PDB entry 2NVZ | X-ray diffraction, 4.30 A resolution (low resolution: residue-level contacts below are approximate; hydrogen-bond / salt-bridge calls are withheld) | chains B and C of the 13 polymer chains in the assembly

[Chain B]
Protein: DNA-directed RNA polymerase II 140 kDa polypeptide
From: Saccharomyces cerevisiae
Notes: EC 2.7.7.6
Reference sequence: P08518 (RPB2_YEAST); residues 1-1224 here = UniProt positions 1-1224
Chain sequence (1224 residues; each row starts with the number of its first residue):
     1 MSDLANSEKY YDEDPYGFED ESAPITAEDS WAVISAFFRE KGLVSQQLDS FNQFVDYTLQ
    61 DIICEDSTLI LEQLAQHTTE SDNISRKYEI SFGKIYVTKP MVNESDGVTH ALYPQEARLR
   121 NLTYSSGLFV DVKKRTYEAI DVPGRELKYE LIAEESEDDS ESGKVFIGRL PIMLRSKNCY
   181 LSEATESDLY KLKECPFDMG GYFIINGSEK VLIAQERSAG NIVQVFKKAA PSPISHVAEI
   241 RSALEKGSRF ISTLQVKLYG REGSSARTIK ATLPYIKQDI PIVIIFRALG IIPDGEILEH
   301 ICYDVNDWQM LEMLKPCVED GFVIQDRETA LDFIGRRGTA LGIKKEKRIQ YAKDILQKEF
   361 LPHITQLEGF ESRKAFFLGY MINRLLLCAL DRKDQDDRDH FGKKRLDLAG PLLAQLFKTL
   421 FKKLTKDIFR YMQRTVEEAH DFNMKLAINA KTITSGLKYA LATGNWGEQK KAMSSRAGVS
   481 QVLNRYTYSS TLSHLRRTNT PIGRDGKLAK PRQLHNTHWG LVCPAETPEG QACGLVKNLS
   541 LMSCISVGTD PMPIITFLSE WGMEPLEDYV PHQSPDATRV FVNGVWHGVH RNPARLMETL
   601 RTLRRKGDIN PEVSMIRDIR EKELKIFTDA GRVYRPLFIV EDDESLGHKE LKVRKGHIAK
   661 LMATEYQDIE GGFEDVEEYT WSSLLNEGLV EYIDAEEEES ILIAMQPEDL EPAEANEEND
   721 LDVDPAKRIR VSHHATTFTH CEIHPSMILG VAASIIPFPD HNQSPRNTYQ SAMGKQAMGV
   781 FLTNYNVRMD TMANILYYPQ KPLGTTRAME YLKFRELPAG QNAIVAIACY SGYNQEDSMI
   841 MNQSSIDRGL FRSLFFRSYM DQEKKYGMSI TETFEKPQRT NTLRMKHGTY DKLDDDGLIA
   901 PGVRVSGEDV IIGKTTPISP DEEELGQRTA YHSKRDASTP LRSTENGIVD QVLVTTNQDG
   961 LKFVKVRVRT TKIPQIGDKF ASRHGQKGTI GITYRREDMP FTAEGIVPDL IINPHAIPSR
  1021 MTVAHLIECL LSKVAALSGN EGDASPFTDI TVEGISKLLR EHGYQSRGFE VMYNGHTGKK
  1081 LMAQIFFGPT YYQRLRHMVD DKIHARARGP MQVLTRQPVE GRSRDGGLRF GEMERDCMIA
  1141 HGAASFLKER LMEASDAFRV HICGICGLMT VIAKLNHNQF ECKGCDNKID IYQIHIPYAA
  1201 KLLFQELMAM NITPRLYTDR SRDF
Unresolved in the structure: 1-19, 71-89, 133-163, 249-250, 336-344, 438-445, 503-508, 669-677, 715-721, 733-734, 920-934, 1224
Metal / ion sites: Mg2+: D837 (together with UTP) (shared with 2 residues of chain A); Zn2+: C1166, C1182, C1185
Ligand contacts: UTP (uridine 5'-triphosphate): R766, Y769, D837, G985, K987, R1020
Reported in the primary citation:
  - Mg2+ coordination: D837

[Chain C]
Protein: DNA-directed RNA polymerase II 45 kDa polypeptide
From: Saccharomyces cerevisiae
Notes: EC 2.7.7.6
Reference sequence: P16370 (RPB3_YEAST); residues 1-318 here = UniProt positions 1-318
Chain sequence (318 residues; row label = number of the first residue in the row):
     1 MSEEGPQVKI REASKDNVDF ILSNVDLAMA NSLRRVMIAE IPTLAIDSVE VETNTTVLAD
    61 EFIAHRLGLI PLQSMDIEQL EYSRDCFCED HCDKCSVVLT LQAFGESEST TNVYSKDLVI
   121 VSNLMGRNIG HPIIQDKEGN GVLICKLRKG QELKLTCVAK KGIAKEHAKW GPAAAIEFEY
   181 DPWNKLKHTD YWYEQDSAKE WPQSKNCEYE DPPNEGDPFD YKAQADTFYM NVESVGSIPV
   241 DQVVVRGIDT LQKKVASILL ALTQMDQDKV NFASGDNNTA SNMLGSNEDV MMTGAEQDPY
   301 SNASQMGNTG SGGYDNAW
Unresolved in the structure: 1-2, 269-318
Metal / ion sites: Zn2+: C86, C88, C92, C95
Curated features (UniProtKB/Swiss-Prot):
  - binding site (Zn(2+)): C86, C88, C92, C95
  - modified residue: S2 (N-acetylserine)
  - natural variant: A30 (A30D: In mutant RPB3-1)
  - mutagenesis: K9 (K9E: Transcript termination readthrough)

[How chain B and chain C interact]
Pairs across the interface (72):
  N786(B) - V57(C)
  Y797(B) - E61(C)
  Y797(B) - F62(C)
  Y798(B) - F62(C)
  Y798(B) - H65(C)
  Y798(B) - R66(C)
  S844(B) - A168(C)
  D847(B) - H65(C)
  D847(B) - H167(C)
  D847(B) - A168(C)
  R848(B) - H65(C)
  R848(B) - L69(C)
  R852(B) - H65(C)
  R852(B) - H167(C)
  R969(B) - D60(C)
  R969(B) - E61(C)
  T971(B) - E61(C)
  R995(B) - K165(C)
  R996(B) - R34(C)
  R996(B) - I38(C)
  R996(B) - A173(C)
  R996(B) - A174(C)
  R996(B) - A175(C)
  E997(B) - R34(C)
  E997(B) - R35(C)
  E997(B) - I38(C)
  E997(B) - A39(C)
  D998(B) - R35(C)
  F1001(B) - R34(C)
  F1001(B) - F178(C)
  A1003(B) - E177(C)
  A1003(B) - F178(C)
  E1004(B) - I176(C)
  E1004(B) - E177(C)
  G1005(B) - I176(C)
  Q1065(B) - E200(C)
  Q1065(B) - W201(C)
  S1066(B) - E200(C)
  R1067(B) - E194(C)
  F1069(B) - W192(C)
  F1069(B) - W201(C)
  E1070(B) - W201(C)
  V1071(B) - W201(C)
  Y1073(B) - F178(C)
  Y1073(B) - E179(C)
  G1075(B) - N31(C)
  G1075(B) - R35(C)
  H1076(B) - N31(C)
  T1077(B) - L27(C)
  T1077(B) - N31(C)
  G1078(B) - L27(C)
  G1078(B) - N31(C)
  G1078(B) - F178(C)
  G1078(B) - Y180(C)
  K1079(B) - L27(C)
  K1079(B) - Y180(C)
  K1079(B) - H188(C)
  K1080(B) - Y180(C)
  K1080(B) - D181(C)
  K1080(B) - N184(C)
  K1080(B) - H188(C)
  K1080(B) - T189(C)
  L1081(B) - T189(C)
  M1082(B) - K187(C)
  M1082(B) - H188(C)
  M1082(B) - T189(C)
  M1082(B) - D190(C)
  Q1084(B) - T189(C)
  Q1084(B) - D190(C)
  Q1084(B) - Y191(C)
  Q1084(B) - W192(C)
  Q1084(B) - W201(C)
Interface residues without a listed pair, chain B (42 interface residues in all): G849, L854, I948, T970, T1002, R1060, G1063, N1074, A1083
Interface residues without a listed pair, chain C (39 interface residues in all): A59, A164, K199, P202

[Summary]
42 residues of chain B and 39 residues of chain C are in contact. Chain B binds UTP. The Zn2+ site is built by
C1166(B), C1182(B) and C1185(B). Curated annotation (UniProt) lists 4 Zn2+-binding residues and one
mutagenesis site on chain C. From the paper: Mg2+ coordination by D837(B).
Chain B is DNA-directed RNA polymerase II 140 kDa polypeptide and chain C is DNA-directed RNA polymerase II 45
kDa polypeptide, both from Saccharomyces cerevisiae; the structure, RNA Polymerase II elongation complex with
UTP, updated 11/2006, was determined by X-ray diffraction (same publication as 2E2H, 2E2I, 2E2J, 2NVQ, 2NVT,
2NVX, 2NVY and 2YU9).
